Entry 6QEL (electron microscopy, 3.90 A resolution); this record covers chains D and E of the 12 polymer chains in the assembly.

# Chain D (and E)
Protein: Replicative DNA helicase
Source organism: Escherichia coli
Notes: EC 3.6.4.12; chain E of this document is another copy of the same molecule, construct and numbering; everything in this record applies to it too
UniProt: E3PC72 (E3PC72_ECOH1); residue numbers follow UniProt; this construct covers 1-471
Sequence (471 residues; numbered 1 to 471; the number before each row is that of its first residue):
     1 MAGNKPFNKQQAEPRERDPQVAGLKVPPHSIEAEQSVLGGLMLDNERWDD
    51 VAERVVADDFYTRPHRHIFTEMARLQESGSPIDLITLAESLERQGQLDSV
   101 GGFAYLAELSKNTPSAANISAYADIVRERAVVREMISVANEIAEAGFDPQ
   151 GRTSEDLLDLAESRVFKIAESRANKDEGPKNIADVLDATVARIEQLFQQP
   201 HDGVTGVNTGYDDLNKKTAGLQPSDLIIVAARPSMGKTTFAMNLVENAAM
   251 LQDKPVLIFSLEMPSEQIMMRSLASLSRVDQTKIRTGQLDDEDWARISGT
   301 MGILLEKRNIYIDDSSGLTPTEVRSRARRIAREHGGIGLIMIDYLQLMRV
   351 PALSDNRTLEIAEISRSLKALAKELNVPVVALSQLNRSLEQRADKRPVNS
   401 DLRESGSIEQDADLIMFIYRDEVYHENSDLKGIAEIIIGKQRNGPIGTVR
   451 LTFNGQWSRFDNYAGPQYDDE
Disordered / not traced: 1-23, 469-471 (chain E: 1-25, 469-471)
Bound ions: Mg2+: Thr238, Glu262 (together with ADP)
Ligand contacts:
  - ADP (adenosine-5'-diphosphate), molecule 1: Pro233, Ser234, Gly236, Lys237, Thr238, Thr239, Glu262, Arg271, Gln281, Thr282, Arg420, Phe453, Gly455, Gln456, Ser458
  - ADP, molecule 2: Lys440, Gln441, Arg442, Asn443, Gly444, Pro445

# Chain D / chain E interface
Pairs across the interface (90):
  Leu24(D) - Ser110(E)
  Lys25(D) - Ser110(E)
  Lys25(D) - Lys111(E)  hydrogen bond (side chain-backbone)
  Lys25(D) - Asn112(E)
  Lys25(D) - Pro114(E)
  Val26(D) - Asp83(E)
  Pro27(D) - Leu43(E)
  Pro27(D) - Asp83(E)
  His29(D) - Ile85(E)
  Tyr61(D) - Pro81(E)  hydrophobic
  Tyr61(D) - Asp83(E)  hydrogen bond
  Arg63(D) - Gln76(E)
  Arg63(D) - Ser78(E)  hydrogen bond (side chain-backbone)
  Arg63(D) - Gly79(E)
  Arg63(D) - Ser80(E)
  Arg63(D) - Arg332(E)
  Arg63(D) - Glu333(E)  salt bridge
  Arg66(D) - Glu333(E)  salt bridge
  Thr70(D) - Arg308(E)  hydrogen bond
  Arg74(D) - Glu306(E)  salt bridge
  Glu77(D) - Glu306(E)
  Asn140(D) - Asp44(E)  hydrogen bond
  Asn140(D) - Arg47(E)  hydrogen bond
  Glu141(D) - Glu46(E)
  Ala143(D) - Ser115(E)
  Glu144(D) - Arg47(E)  salt bridge
  Phe147(D) - Ala117(E)
  Gln150(D) - Ala352(E)
  Gly151(D) - Pro351(E)
  Gly151(D) - Ala352(E)  hydrogen bond (backbone-backbone)
  Arg152(D) - Pro351(E)
  Glu177(D) - Ser315(E)  hydrogen bond
  Glu177(D) - Arg326(E)
  Gly178(D) - Asp313(E)
  Gly178(D) - Arg326(E)
  Pro179(D) - Ile312(E)
  Pro179(D) - Asp313(E)
  Pro179(D) - Arg326(E)
  Pro179(D) - Ile330(E)  hydrophobic
  Lys180(D) - Tyr311(E)
  Lys180(D) - Ile312(E)  hydrogen bond (backbone-backbone)
  Asn181(D) - Arg308(E)
  Asn181(D) - Ile310(E)
  Asn181(D) - Tyr311(E)
  Ile182(D) - Met269(E)  hydrophobic
  Ile182(D) - Ile310(E)
  Ile182(D) - Ile312(E)  hydrophobic
  Val185(D) - Ser265(E)
  Leu186(D) - Met269(E)  hydrophobic
  Leu186(D) - Met301(E)  hydrophobic
  Thr189(D) - Glu266(E)
  Thr189(D) - Met270(E)
  Arg192(D) - Met270(E)
  Leu196(D) - Arg285(E)
  Leu196(D) - Thr286(E)
  Phe197(D) - Gly287(E)
  His201(D) - Thr286(E)
  Thr205(D) - Arg285(E)
  Gln222(D) - Arg285(E)
  Ser224(D) - Pro264(E)
  Ser224(D) - Gln267(E)
  Leu353(D) - Ser354(E)
  Glu363(D) - Arg349(E)
  Arg366(D) - Gln346(E)
  Arg366(D) - Leu347(E)
  Arg366(D) - Arg349(E)
  Lys369(D) - Glu262(E)  hydrogen bond (side chain-backbone)
  Ala370(D) - Ser316(E)
  Lys373(D) - Ser260(E)  hydrogen bond (side chain-backbone)
  Lys373(D) - Leu261(E)  hydrogen bond (side chain-backbone)
  Lys373(D) - Glu262(E)
  Lys373(D) - Met263(E)
  Lys373(D) - Asp314(E)
  Lys373(D) - Ser315(E)
  Lys373(D) - Ser316(E)
  Ser400(D) - Arg387(E)
  Leu402(D) - Arg387(E)  hydrogen bond (backbone-side chain)
  Arg403(D) - Arg387(E)
  Glu409(D) - Arg232(E)  salt bridge
  Glu409(D) - Pro233(E)
  Gln410(D) - Tyr344(E)
  Gln410(D) - Gln384(E)
  Gln410(D) - Leu385(E)
  Asp411(D) - Tyr344(E)  hydrogen bond
  Arg442(D) - Glu262(E)  salt bridge
  Arg442(D) - Met263(E)
  Arg442(D) - Arg271(E)  hydrogen bond (backbone-side chain)
  Asn443(D) - Gln267(E)  hydrogen bond
  Asn443(D) - Arg271(E)
  Asn443(D) - Gln281(E)
Interface residues without a listed pair, chain D (59 interface residues in all): His67, Ser137, Ala183, Ala188, Ile193, Ala219, Leu359, Glu404, Ser405, Lys440
Interface residues without a listed pair, chain E (67 interface residues in all): Leu84, Thr86, Ala116, Ile284, Gln288, Trp294, Leu305, Asp355, Arg357

# In short
59 residues of chain D face 67 of chain E across their interface; the contacts include 16 hydrogen bonds and 6
salt bridges. Polar contacts include Arg63(D)-Glu333(E), Arg66(D)-Glu333(E) and Arg74(D)-Glu306(E). Chain D
binds ADP. Thr238(D) and Glu262(D) coordinate Mg2+.
Chain D and chain E are both Replicative DNA helicase (Escherichia coli); the structure, E. coli DnaBC apo
complex, was determined by electron microscopy (same publication as 6QEM).
